1BPW - chains B and D of the 4 polymer chains in the assembly; structure by X-ray diffraction, 2.80 A resolution.

[Chain B (and D)]
Protein: Protein (ALDEHYDE dehydrogenase)
Organism: Gadus callarias
Notes: EC 1.2.1.8; chain D of this document is another copy of the same molecule, construct and numbering; everything in this record applies to it too
UniProtKB: P56533 (BADH_GADCA); numbering as in UniProt (aligned over 1-503)
Chain sequence (503 residues; numbered 1 to 503; the number before each row is that of its first residue):
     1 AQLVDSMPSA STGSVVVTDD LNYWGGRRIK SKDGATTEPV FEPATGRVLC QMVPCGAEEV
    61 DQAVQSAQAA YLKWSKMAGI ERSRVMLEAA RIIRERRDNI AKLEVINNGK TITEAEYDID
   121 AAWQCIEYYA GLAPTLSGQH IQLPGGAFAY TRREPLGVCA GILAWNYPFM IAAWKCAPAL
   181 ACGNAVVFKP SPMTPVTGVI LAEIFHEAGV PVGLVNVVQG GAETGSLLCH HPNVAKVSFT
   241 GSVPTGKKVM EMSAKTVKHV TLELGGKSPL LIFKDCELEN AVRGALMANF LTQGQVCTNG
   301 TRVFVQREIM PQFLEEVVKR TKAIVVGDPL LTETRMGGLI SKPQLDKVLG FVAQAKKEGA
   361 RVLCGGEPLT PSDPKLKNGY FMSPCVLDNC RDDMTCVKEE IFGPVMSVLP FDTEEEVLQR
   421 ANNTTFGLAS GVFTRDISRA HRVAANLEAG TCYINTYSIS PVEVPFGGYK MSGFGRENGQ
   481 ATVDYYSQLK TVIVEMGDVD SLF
UniProt features mapped onto this chain:
  - active site: Glu263 (Proton acceptor), Cys297 (Nucleophile)
  - binding site (NAD(+)): Lys189, Gly241 to Thr245, Glu400
  - site: Asn166 (Transition state stabilizer)
Residues lining bound ligands: NAD (nicotinamide-adenine-dinucleotide): Ile162, Leu163, Ala164, Trp165, Asn166, Lys189, Pro190, Ser191, Pro192, Gly220, Gly221, Ala222, Gly225, Ser226, Phe239, Thr240, Gly241, Ser242, Thr245, Lys248, Val249, Met252, Glu263, Leu264, Gly265, Gly266, Cys297, Glu400, Phe402, Leu428, Phe466

[How chain B and chain D interact]
Pairs across the interface (30):
  Ile80(B) - Gln124(D)
  Ile80(B) - Val462(D)  hydrophobic
  Ile80(B) - Glu463(D)
  Arg84(B) - Arg94(D)
  Arg84(B) - Trp123(D)
  Arg84(B) - Glu127(D)  salt bridge
  Leu87(B) - Leu87(D)  hydrophobic
  Leu87(B) - Glu127(D)
  Arg91(B) - Arg91(D)
  Arg94(B) - Arg84(D)
  Trp123(B) - Arg84(D)
  Gln124(B) - Ile80(D)
  Glu127(B) - Arg84(D)  salt bridge
  Glu127(B) - Leu87(D)
  Tyr128(B) - Pro134(D)  hydrophobic
  Gly131(B) - Gly131(D)
  Leu132(B) - Thr135(D)
  Pro134(B) - Tyr128(D)  hydrophobic
  Pro134(B) - Glu463(D)
  Thr135(B) - Leu132(D)
  Thr135(B) - Gln480(D)
  Phe148(B) - His441(D)
  Ser438(B) - Met496(D)  hydrogen bond (side chain-backbone)
  His441(B) - Phe148(D)
  Arg442(B) - Met496(D)
  Glu463(B) - Ile80(D)
  Glu463(B) - Pro134(D)
  Gln480(B) - Thr135(D)
  Met496(B) - Ser438(D)  hydrogen bond (backbone-side chain)
  Met496(B) - Arg442(D)
Also at the interface, not in a pair above, chain B (26 interface residues in all): Glu88, Glu95, Ser137, Ile437, Val462, Val494
Also at the interface, not in a pair above, chain D (26 interface residues in all): Glu88, Glu95, Ser137, Ile437, Val494

[Overview]
Chain B and chain D each contribute 26 residues to their interface; the contacts include 2 hydrogen bonds and
2 salt bridges. Polar pairs include Arg84(B)-Glu127(D) and Ser438(B)-Met496(D). Chain B binds NAD.
Chain B and chain D are both Protein (ALDEHYDE dehydrogenase) (Gadus callarias); the structure, Betaine
aldehyde dehydrogenase from cod liver, was determined by X-ray diffraction, deposited together with 1A4S.
